7UWS - chains D and F of the 20 polymer chains in the assembly; structure by electron microscopy, 3.47 A resolution.

[Chain D (and F)]
Name: Nucleoprotein
Source organism: Vesicular stomatitis virus
Notes: chain F of this document is another copy of the same molecule, construct and numbering; everything in this record applies to it too
Reference sequence: P03521 (NCAP_VSIVA); numbering as in UniProt (aligned over 1-422)
Sequence (422 residues; each row starts with the number of its first residue):
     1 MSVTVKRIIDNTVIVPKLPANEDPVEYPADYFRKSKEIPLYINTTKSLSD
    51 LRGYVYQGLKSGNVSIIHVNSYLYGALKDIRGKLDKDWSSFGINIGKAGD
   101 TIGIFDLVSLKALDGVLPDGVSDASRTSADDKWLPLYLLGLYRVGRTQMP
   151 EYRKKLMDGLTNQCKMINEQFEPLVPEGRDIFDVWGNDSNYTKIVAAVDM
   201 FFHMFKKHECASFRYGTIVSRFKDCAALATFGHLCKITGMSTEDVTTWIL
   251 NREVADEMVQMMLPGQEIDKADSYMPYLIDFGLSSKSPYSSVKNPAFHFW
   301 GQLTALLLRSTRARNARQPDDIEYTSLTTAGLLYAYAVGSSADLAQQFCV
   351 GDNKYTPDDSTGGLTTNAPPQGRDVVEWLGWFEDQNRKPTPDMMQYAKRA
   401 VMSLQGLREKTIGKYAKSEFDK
Not modelled in the structure: 1-21, 320-326, 384-391, 422 (chain F: fully traced)
UniProt features mapped onto this chain:
  - binding site (RNA): Arg143, Tyr152, Lys206, Arg214, Lys286, Arg317, Arg408
Reported in the primary citation:
  - self-association interface (contacts with another copy of this molecule): Ser2 to Val25

[Chain D / chain F interface]
Contacting residue pairs (15; chain D residue first):
  Gln346(D) - Ile8(F)
  Gln347(D) - Lys6(F)
  Gln347(D) - Arg7(F)
  Gln347(D) - Ile8(F)  hydrogen bond (backbone-backbone)
  Phe348(D) - Val5(F)  hydrophobic
  Phe348(D) - Lys6(F)
  Phe348(D) - Arg7(F)
  Phe348(D) - Ile14(F)  hydrophobic
  Cys349(D) - Val5(F)
  Cys349(D) - Lys6(F)  hydrogen bond (backbone-backbone)
  Cys349(D) - Ile8(F)  hydrophobic
  Val350(D) - Val3(F)  hydrophobic
  Val350(D) - Thr4(F)
  Gly351(D) - Thr4(F)  hydrogen bond (backbone-backbone)
  Lys354(D) - Ile8(F)
Also at the interface, not in a pair above, chain F (8 interface residues in all): Asn11

[Summary]
Chain D and chain F form an interface of 7 and 8 residues respectively, with 3 hydrogen bonds. Backbone
hydrogen bonds pair Gln347(D)-Ile8(F), Cys349(D)-Lys6(F) and Gly351(D)-Thr4(F). From UniProt: 7 RNA-binding
residues on chain D. The paper reports a self-association interface involving Ser2(D).
Both chains are Nucleoprotein (Vesicular stomatitis virus). Entry 7UWS (Atomic model of the partial VSV
nucleocapsid) was determined by electron microscopy.
